6KQN - chains A and C of the 9 polymer chains in the assembly; structure by X-ray diffraction, 3.49 A resolution.

[Chain A]
Name: DNA-directed RNA polymerase subunit alpha
Organism: Thermus thermophilus (strain HB8 / ATCC 27634 / DSM 579)
Notes: EC 2.7.7.6
UniProt: Q5SHR6 (RPOA_THET8); numbering as in UniProt (aligned over 1-315)
Amino-acid sequence (315 residues; row label = number of the first residue in the row):
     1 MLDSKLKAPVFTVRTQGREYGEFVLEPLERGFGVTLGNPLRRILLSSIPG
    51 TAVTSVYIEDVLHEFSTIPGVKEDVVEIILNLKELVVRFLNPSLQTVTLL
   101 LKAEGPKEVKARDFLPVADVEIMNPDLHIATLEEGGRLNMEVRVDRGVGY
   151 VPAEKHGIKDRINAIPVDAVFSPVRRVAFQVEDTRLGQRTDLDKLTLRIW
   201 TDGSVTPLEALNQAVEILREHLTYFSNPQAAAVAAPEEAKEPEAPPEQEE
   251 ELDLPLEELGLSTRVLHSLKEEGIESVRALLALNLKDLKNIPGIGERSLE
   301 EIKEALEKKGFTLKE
Disordered / not traced: 1-3, 235-315

[Chain C]
Name: DNA-directed RNA polymerase subunit beta
Organism: Thermus thermophilus (strain HB8 / ATCC 27634 / DSM 579)
Notes: EC 2.7.7.6
UniProt: Q8RQE9 (RPOB_THET8); residue numbers follow UniProt; this construct covers 1-1119
Amino-acid sequence (1119 residues; each row starts with the number of its first residue):
     1 MEIKRFGRIREVIPLPPLTEIQVESYRRALQADVPPEKRENVGIQAAFRE
    51 TFPIEEEDKGKGGLVLDFLEYRLGEPPFPQDECREKDLTYQAPLYARLQL
   101 IHKDTGLIKEDEVFLGHIPLMTEDGSFIINGADRVIVSQIHRSPGVYFTP
   151 DPARPGRYIASIIPLPKRGPWIDLEVEPNGVVSMKVNKRKFPLVLLLRVL
   201 GYDQETLARELGAYGELVQGLMDESVFAMRPEEALIRLFTLLRPGDPPKR
   251 DKAVAYVYGLIADPRRYDLGEAGRYKAEEKLGIRLSGRTLARFEDGEFKD
   301 EVFLPTLRYLFALTAGVPGHEVDDIDHLGNRRIRTVGELMTDQFRVGLAR
   351 LARGVRERMLMGSEDSLTPAKLVNSRPLEAAIREFFSRSQLSQFKDETNP
   401 LSSLRHKRRISALGPGGLTRERAGFDVRDVHRTHYGRICPVETPEGANIG
   451 LITSLAAYARVDELGFIRTPYRRVVGGVVTDEVVYMTATEEDRYTIAQAN
   501 TPLEGNRIAAERVVARRKGEPVIVSPEEVEFMDVSPKQVFSVNTNLIPFL
   551 EHDDANRALMGSNMQTQAVPLIRAQAPVVMTGLEERVVRDSLAALYAEED
   601 GEVAKVDGNRIVVRYEDGRLVEYPLRRFYRSNQGTALDQRPRVVVGQRVR
   651 KGDLLADGPASENGFLALGQNVLVAIMPFDGYNFEDAIVISEELLKRDFY
   701 TSIHIERYEIEARDTKLGPERITRDIPHLSEAALRDLDEEGVVRIGAEVK
   751 PGDILVGRTSFKGESEPTPEERLLRSIFGEKARDVKDTSLRVPPGEGGIV
   801 VRTVRLRRGDPGVELKPGVREVVRVYVAQKRKLQVGDKLANRHGNKGVVA
   851 KILPVEDMPHLPDGTPVDVILNPLGVPSRMNLGQILETHLGLAGYFLGQR
   901 YISPIFDGAKEPEIKELLAQAFEVYFGKRKGEGFGVDKREVEVLRRAEKL
   951 GLVTPGKTPEEQLKELFLQGKVVLYDGRTGEPIEGPIVVGQMFIMKLYHM
  1001 VEDKMHARSTGPYSLITQQPLGGKAQFGGQRFGEMEVWALEAYGAAHTLQ
  1051 EMLTLKSDDIEGRNAAYEAIIKGEDVPEPSVPESFRVLVKELQALALDVQ
  1101 TLDEKDNPVDIFEGLASKR
Disordered / not traced: 57-62, 1119

[Chain A / chain C interface]
Residue-residue contacts (78; chain A residue first):
  E22(A) with F934(C)
  V34(A) with T979(C); G980(C)
  N38(A) with G977(C), hydrogen bond (side chain-backbone); R978(C), hydrogen bond (side chain-backbone); T979(C), hydrogen bond (side chain-backbone); G980(C)
  R41(A) with H860(C), hydrogen bond; G864(C), hydrogen bond (side chain-backbone)
  R42(A) with E856(C), hydrogen bond (side chain-backbone); D857(C), salt bridge; G977(C), hydrogen bond (side chain-backbone); R978(C)
  L45(A) with V855(C)
  S46(A) with E856(C)
  L62(A) with I745(C)
  H63(A) with G746(C); I799(C); V800(C); V801(C)
  E64(A) with K830(C), salt bridge
  F65(A) with F628(C); I703(C), hydrophobic; V801(C), hydrophobic; Q829(C)
  T67(A) with N609(C), hydrogen bond
  I68(A) with D607(C)
  P69(A) with D607(C)
  G70(A) with D607(C), hydrogen bond (backbone-side chain)
  V71(A) with D607(C), hydrogen bond (backbone-side chain); G608(C), hydrogen bond (backbone-backbone)
  K72(A) with V606(C); G608(C); P641(C); R642(C); V643(C), hydrogen bond (side chain-backbone); V644(C)
  D74(A) with R627(C), salt bridge
  K83(A) with K696(C), hydrogen bond (side chain-backbone); D698(C), salt bridge
  E133(A) with K605(C); V606(C), hydrogen bond (side chain-backbone); D607(C); R610(C), salt bridge
  Y150(A) with E692(C); L695(C), hydrogen bond (side chain-backbone); K696(C); K832(C), hydrogen bond
  E154(A) with K832(C), salt bridge
  I162(A) with R744(C)
  D168(A) with D698(C); K832(C), salt bridge
  R176(A) with D863(C), hydrogen bond (side chain-backbone); G864(C); T865(C)
  V177(A) with G864(C)
  A178(A) with P862(C); D863(C); G864(C)
  F179(A) with D937(C); R939(C), hydrogen bond (backbone-side chain)
  Q180(A) with R929(C); F934(C); G935(C), hydrogen bond (side chain-backbone); V936(C); D937(C)
  V181(A) with D937(C), hydrogen bond (backbone-side chain); K938(C), hydrogen bond (backbone-backbone); R939(C)
  E182(A) with F934(C); G935(C), hydrogen bond (side chain-backbone)
  D183(A) with K938(C), salt bridge
  D191(A) with K938(C), salt bridge
  L192(A) with K938(C), hydrogen bond (backbone-side chain)
  D193(A) with K938(C), salt bridge
  T196(A) with F934(C)
  R198(A) with E932(C), salt bridge; F934(C)
Also at the interface, not in a pair above, chain A (43 interface residues in all): S66, V76, L80, N163, V170, W200
Also at the interface, not in a pair above, chain C (53 interface residues in all): I572, R573, R640, V645, A828, D976, E981

[Summary]
The interface between chain A and chain C involves 43 residues on one side and 53 on the other, with 23
hydrogen bonds and 11 salt bridges. Among the polar pairs are R42(A)-D857(C), E64(A)-K830(C) and
D74(A)-R627(C).
Chain A is DNA-directed RNA polymerase subunit alpha and chain C is DNA-directed RNA polymerase subunit beta,
both from Thermus thermophilus (strain HB8 / ATCC 27634 / DSM 579); the structure, Thermus thermophilus
initial transcription complex comprising sigma A and 5'-triphosphate RNA of 6 nt, was determined by X-ray
diffraction, deposited together with 6KQD, 6KQE, 6KQF, 6KQG, 6KQH, 6KQL and 6 further entries.
